PDB entry 7EKO | electron microscopy, 3.30 A resolution | chains H and N of the 15 polymer chains in the assembly

[Chain H]
Protein: ATP-dependent Clp protease proteolytic subunit
Source organism: Chlamydomonas reinhardtii
Notes: EC 3.4.21.92
UniProtKB: P42380 (CLPP_CHLRE); residues 316-523 here correspond to UniProt positions 317-524 (UniProt number = residue number + 1)
Chain sequence (208 residues; numbered 316 to 523; the number before each row is that of its first residue):
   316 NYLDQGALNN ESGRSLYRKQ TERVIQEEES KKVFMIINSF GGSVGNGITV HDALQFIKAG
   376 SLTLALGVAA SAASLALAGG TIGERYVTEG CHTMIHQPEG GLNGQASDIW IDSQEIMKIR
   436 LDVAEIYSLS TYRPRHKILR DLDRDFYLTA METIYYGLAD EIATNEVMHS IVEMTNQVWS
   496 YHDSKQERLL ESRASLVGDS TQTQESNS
Unresolved in the structure: 316-344, 493-523

[Chain N]
Protein: ATP-dependent Clp protease proteolytic subunit
Source organism: Chlamydomonas reinhardtii
UniProtKB: A8IH07 (A8IH07_CHLRE); residues 1-383 here correspond to UniProt positions 33-415 (UniProt number = residue number + 32)
Chain sequence (383 residues; numbered 1 to 383; the number before each row is that of its first residue):
     1 LVVHARASRY DRRKPPPPDL PSLLFDQRIV YLGMPLVPAV TELMVAELLY LEKQGATLPI
    61 EMLINSSGTT RQDGEILSFD SEGVALTSTM GFIKNPISTV NMGLAVGWSC VVLSFGRKGW
   121 RKSLPHSLAM IQQPRVPPTG QRQAIEVHIK WREVLDYKRE LLRMFSLGTG LPVDKLDADM
   181 QRPLYMRPQD ALEYGIIDEI IEPNEDKAEK AAQYWIRSGR AESEGRLEQW QEYLSLQEEY
   241 ALKDSFRKVM TQDLRAAYRD TSSKLLKNSS RNMEQVQEFK ERLPDDMLTE NDEVRLPFSR
   301 DGVKLAILNA ECYAERNIAR QVAANKVSVP DKWRAAYAAR PAPAAPAAEV DYDALIRAVE
   361 AMDEKAFATT DLDTLVEQYR VPA
Unresolved in the structure: 1-10, 349-383

[Chain H / chain N interface]
Contacting residue pairs (58):
  I363(H) - H126(N)
  T364(H) - G103(N)
  D367(H) - L124(N)
  D367(H) - H126(N)  salt bridge
  L369(H) - K207(N)  hydrogen bond (backbone-side chain)
  Q370(H) - P203(N)
  Q370(H) - N204(N)
  F371(H) - I201(N)  hydrophobic
  I372(H) - K207(N)
  K373(H) - N204(N)
  A374(H) - K207(N)  hydrogen bond (backbone-side chain)
  I397(H) - A211(N)  hydrophobic
  I397(H) - Y214(N)  hydrophobic
  I397(H) - W215(N)
  G398(H) - Y214(N)
  Q420(H) - R182(N)  hydrogen bond
  S422(H) - R182(N)
  D423(H) - R182(N)  salt bridge
  D423(H) - P183(N)
  I426(H) - R182(N)
  I426(H) - P183(N)
  I426(H) - Y185(N)  hydrophobic
  D427(H) - Y185(N)  hydrogen bond
  E430(H) - L128(N)
  E430(H) - Y185(N)
  E430(H) - R187(N)  salt bridge
  K433(H) - R187(N)
  I434(H) - R187(N)
  D437(H) - R187(N)  salt bridge
  I441(H) - H126(N)
  S445(H) - W215(N)
  T446(H) - W215(N)
  T446(H) - R226(N)  hydrogen bond (backbone-side chain)
  Y447(H) - W215(N)
  Y447(H) - A221(N)  hydrophobic
  Y447(H) - R226(N)
  Y447(H) - W230(N)  hydrogen bond (backbone-side chain)
  R448(H) - E224(N)  hydrogen bond (side chain-backbone)
  R448(H) - R226(N)
  R448(H) - Q229(N)
  R448(H) - W230(N)
  P449(H) - Q229(N)
  P449(H) - W230(N)  hydrophobic
  P449(H) - Y233(N)  hydrophobic
  H451(H) - Q229(N)
  H451(H) - E232(N)  salt bridge
  H451(H) - Y233(N)
  H451(H) - L236(N)
  K452(H) - Q229(N)  hydrogen bond
  I469(H) - R220(N)  hydrogen bond (backbone-side chain)
  Y470(H) - E224(N)  hydrogen bond (side chain-backbone)
  Y470(H) - R226(N)
  Y471(H) - R226(N)
  G472(H) - R220(N)
  G472(H) - R226(N)
  A474(H) - R220(N)
  D475(H) - Y214(N)
  D475(H) - R220(N)  salt bridge
Interface residues without a listed pair, chain H (38 interface residues in all): A368, G375, T396, R400
Interface residues without a listed pair, chain N (30 interface residues in all): N65, M102, P125, E202, A212, G225

[In short]
The interface between chain H and chain N involves 38 residues on one side and 30 on the other; the contacts
include 10 hydrogen bonds and 6 salt bridges. Polar pairs include D367(H)-H126(N), D423(H)-R182(N) and
E430(H)-R187(N).
Here chain H is ATP-dependent Clp protease proteolytic subunit and chain N is ATP-dependent Clp protease
proteolytic subunit, both from Chlamydomonas reinhardtii. Entry 7EKO (CrClpP-S1) was determined by electron
microscopy together with 7EKQ from the same study.
